Entry 7ZQB (electron microscopy, 3.88 A resolution); this record covers chains I and H of the 36 polymer chains in the assembly.

[Chain I (and H)]
Protein: Minor tail protein
Source organism: Escherichia phage T5
Notes: chain H of this document is another copy of the same molecule, construct and numbering; everything in this record applies to it too
UniProt: Q6QGE3 (TAIL1_BPT5); residue numbers follow UniProt; this construct covers 1-298
Chain sequence (298 residues; each row starts with the number of its first residue):
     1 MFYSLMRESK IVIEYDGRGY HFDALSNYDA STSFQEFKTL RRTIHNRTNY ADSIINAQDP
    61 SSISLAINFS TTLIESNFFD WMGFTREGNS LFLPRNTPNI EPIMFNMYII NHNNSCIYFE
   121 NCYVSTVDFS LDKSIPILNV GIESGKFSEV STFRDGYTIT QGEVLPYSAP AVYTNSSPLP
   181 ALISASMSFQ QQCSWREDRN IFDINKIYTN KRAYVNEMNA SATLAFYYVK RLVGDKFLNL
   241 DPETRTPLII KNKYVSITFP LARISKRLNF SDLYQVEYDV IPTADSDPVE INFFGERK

[Chain I / chain H interface]
Residue-residue contacts (72):
  Met1(I) - Pro180(H)  hydrophobic
  Met1(I) - Val229(H)  hydrophobic
  Met1(I) - Lys230(H)
  Phe2(I) - Val229(H)
  Phe2(I) - Lys230(H)  hydrogen bond (backbone-backbone)
  Phe2(I) - Arg231(H)
  Tyr3(I) - Val229(H)  hydrophobic
  Ser4(I) - Tyr228(H)
  Ser4(I) - Leu273(H)
  Ser4(I) - Tyr274(H)  hydrogen bond (backbone-backbone)
  Leu5(I) - Asp272(H)
  Leu5(I) - Leu273(H)  hydrophobic
  Met6(I) - Phe270(H)
  Met6(I) - Ser271(H)
  Met6(I) - Asp272(H)  hydrogen bond (backbone-backbone)
  Met6(I) - Tyr274(H)  hydrophobic
  Ser9(I) - Tyr274(H)
  Tyr28(I) - Phe270(H)
  Tyr28(I) - Tyr274(H)  hydrogen bond
  Ala30(I) - Asn269(H)
  Ala30(I) - Phe270(H)  hydrogen bond (backbone-backbone)
  Ser31(I) - Leu268(H)
  Ser31(I) - Asn269(H)  hydrogen bond
  Thr32(I) - Leu240(H)
  Thr32(I) - Arg267(H)
  Thr32(I) - Leu268(H)  hydrogen bond (backbone-backbone)
  Ser33(I) - Arg267(H)
  Phe34(I) - Leu240(H)
  Phe34(I) - Lys266(H)
  Glu36(I) - Arg263(H)  salt bridge
  Leu40(I) - Glu217(H)
  Arg42(I) - Thr97(H)  hydrogen bond
  Arg42(I) - Val215(H)
  Arg42(I) - Asn216(H)  hydrogen bond (side chain-backbone)
  Arg42(I) - Glu217(H)
  Asn46(I) - Asn96(H)
  Arg47(I) - Asn96(H)
  Arg47(I) - Thr97(H)  hydrogen bond (backbone-backbone)
  Arg47(I) - Pro98(H)
  Arg47(I) - Ile100(H)
  Thr48(I) - Arg95(H)  hydrogen bond (side chain-backbone)
  Thr48(I) - Asn96(H)
  Asn49(I) - Pro94(H)  hydrogen bond (side chain-backbone)
  Asn49(I) - Arg95(H)  hydrogen bond (backbone-backbone)
  Asn49(I) - Asn96(H)
  Asn49(I) - Thr97(H)  hydrogen bond
  Asn49(I) - Met218(H)
  Tyr50(I) - Leu93(H)  hydrogen bond (side chain-backbone)
  Tyr50(I) - Pro94(H)
  Tyr50(I) - Arg95(H)
  Tyr50(I) - Pro282(H)  hydrophobic
  Tyr50(I) - Thr283(H)
  Tyr50(I) - Ala284(H)
  Tyr50(I) - Ser286(H)
  Tyr50(I) - Asp287(H)
  Tyr50(I) - Pro288(H)
  Tyr50(I) - Val289(H)  hydrogen bond (side chain-backbone)
  Ala51(I) - Thr283(H)
  Ala51(I) - Ala284(H)
  Asp52(I) - Ala284(H)
  Ser53(I) - Arg263(H)  hydrogen bond
  Ile55(I) - Pro242(H)  hydrophobic
  Ile109(I) - Phe270(H)  hydrophobic
  Ile109(I) - Tyr274(H)
  Asn113(I) - Val233(H)
  Ile117(I) - Leu268(H)  hydrophobic
  Ile117(I) - Phe270(H)  hydrophobic
  Glu149(I) - Tyr228(H)  hydrogen bond
  Glu149(I) - Lys230(H)  salt bridge
  Glu149(I) - Asn239(H)
  Glu149(I) - Leu240(H)
  Ser151(I) - Val233(H)
Also at the interface, not in a pair above, chain I (34 interface residues in all): Asn111, Asn114, Phe119, Ile207
Also at the interface, not in a pair above, chain H (43 interface residues in all): Asn99, Ala181, Tyr227, Gly234, Ser265, Ile281

[Overview]
The interface between chain I and chain H involves 34 residues on one side and 43 on the other; the contacts
include 18 hydrogen bonds and 2 salt bridges. Polar pairs include Glu36(I)-Arg263(H), Glu149(I)-Lys230(H) and
Tyr28(I)-Tyr274(H).
Chain I and chain H are both Minor tail protein (Escherichia phage T5); the structure, Tail tip of siphophage
T5 : full structure, was determined by electron microscopy (same publication as 7QG9, 7ZHJ, 7ZN2, 7ZN4 and
7ZQP).
